PDB entry 9B8N | X-ray diffraction, 2.00 A resolution | chains A and B

# Chain A (and B)
Molecule: Ornithine decarboxylase
Organism: Homo sapiens
Notes: EC 4.1.1.17; chain B of this document is another copy of the same molecule, construct and numbering; everything in this record applies to it too
UniProtKB: P11926 (DCOR_HUMAN); numbering as in UniProt (aligned over 1-424)
Amino-acid sequence (424 residues; numbered 1 to 424; the number before each row is that of its first residue):
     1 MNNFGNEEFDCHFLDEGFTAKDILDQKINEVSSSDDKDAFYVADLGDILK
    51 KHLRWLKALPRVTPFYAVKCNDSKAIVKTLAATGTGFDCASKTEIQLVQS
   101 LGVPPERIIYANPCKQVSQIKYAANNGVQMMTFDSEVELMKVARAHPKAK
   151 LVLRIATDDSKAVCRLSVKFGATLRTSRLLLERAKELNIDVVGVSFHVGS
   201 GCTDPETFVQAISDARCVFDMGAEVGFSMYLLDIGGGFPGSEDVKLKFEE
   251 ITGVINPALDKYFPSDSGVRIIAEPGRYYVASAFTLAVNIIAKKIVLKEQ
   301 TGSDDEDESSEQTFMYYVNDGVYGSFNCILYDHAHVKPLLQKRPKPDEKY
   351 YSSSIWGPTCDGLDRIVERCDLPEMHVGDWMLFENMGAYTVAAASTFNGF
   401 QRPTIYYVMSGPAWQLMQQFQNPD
Disordered / not traced: 299-309, 423-424 (chain B: 1-5, 299-309, 423-424)
Residues lining bound ligands:
  - A1AQP / pyridoxal phosphate, molecule 1: Ala67, Lys69, Cys70, Asp88, Ala111, Arg154, Cys164, Leu166, His197, Ser200, Gly201, Gly236, Gly237, Phe238, Glu274, Pro275, Gly276, Arg277, Tyr331, Asp332, Tyr389
  - A1AQP / pyridoxal phosphate, molecule 2: Tyr323, Cys360, Asp361
Swiss-Prot annotation at these positions:
  - active site: Cys360 (Proton donor)
  - binding site (pyridoxal 5'-phosphate): Ser200, Gly237, Glu274 to Arg277, Tyr389
  - binding site (substrate): Tyr331, Asp332, Asp361
  - site: His197 (Stacks against the aromatic ring of pyridoxal phosphate and stabilizes reaction intermediates)
  - modified residue: Lys69 (N6-(pyridoxal phosphate)lysine), Ser303 (Phosphoserine), Cys360 (S-nitrosocysteine)
  - mutagenesis: Cys360 (C360A: 25% decrease of in vitro nitrosylation level)
From the paper describing this entry:
  - binding site for the ligand A1AQP: Tyr389

# Interface between chain A and chain B
Residue-residue contacts (109):
  Asp35(A) - Val117(B)
  Asp35(A) - Ser118(B)
  Asp38(A) - Gln116(B)  hydrogen bond
  Lys69(A) - Cys360(B)
  Lys69(A) - Phe397(B)
  Lys69(A) - Asn398(B)
  Ala90(A) - Asn398(B)
  Ala90(A) - Phe400(B)
  Ser91(A) - Asn398(B)  hydrogen bond (side chain-backbone)
  Ser91(A) - Gly399(B)
  Ser91(A) - Phe400(B)
  Thr93(A) - Gly399(B)  hydrogen bond (side chain-backbone)
  Thr93(A) - Gln401(B)  hydrogen bond
  Glu94(A) - Asn398(B)
  Glu94(A) - Gly399(B)
  Cys114(A) - Ile291(B)
  Cys114(A) - Ala292(B)  hydrophobic
  Cys114(A) - Tyr317(B)
  Lys115(A) - Ile291(B)
  Gln116(A) - Asp38(B)  hydrogen bond
  Gln116(A) - Ile291(B)
  Gln116(A) - Asn319(B)  hydrogen bond
  Val117(A) - Asp35(B)
  Ser118(A) - Asp35(B)
  Asp134(A) - Lys294(B)  salt bridge
  Ser135(A) - Lys293(B)
  Ser135(A) - Lys294(B)
  Val137(A) - Lys293(B)
  Val137(A) - Val377(B)  hydrophobic
  Lys141(A) - Ile291(B)  hydrogen bond (side chain-backbone)
  Lys141(A) - Ala292(B)
  Arg144(A) - Asp35(B)  salt bridge
  Arg165(A) - Gly362(B)
  Leu166(A) - Cys360(B)
  Leu166(A) - Gly362(B)
  Val168(A) - Met315(B)
  Val168(A) - Trp356(B)  hydrophobic
  Val168(A) - Gly362(B)
  Lys169(A) - Lys294(B)  hydrogen bond (backbone-side chain)
  Lys169(A) - Tyr317(B)  hydrogen bond (backbone-side chain)
  Lys169(A) - Trp356(B)
  Lys169(A) - Gly357(B)  hydrogen bond (side chain-backbone)
  Lys169(A) - Thr359(B)  hydrogen bond (side chain-backbone)
  Lys169(A) - Asp361(B)  hydrogen bond (side chain-backbone)
  Lys169(A) - Gly362(B)
  Lys169(A) - Asp364(B)  salt bridge
  Phe170(A) - Lys294(B)
  Phe170(A) - Thr359(B)
  Phe170(A) - Cys360(B)
  Ile291(A) - Cys114(B)
  Ile291(A) - Lys115(B)
  Ile291(A) - Gln116(B)
  Ile291(A) - Lys141(B)  hydrogen bond (backbone-side chain)
  Ala292(A) - Cys114(B)  hydrophobic
  Ala292(A) - Lys141(B)
  Lys293(A) - Ser135(B)
  Lys293(A) - Val137(B)
  Lys294(A) - Asp134(B)  salt bridge
  Lys294(A) - Ser135(B)
  Lys294(A) - Lys169(B)  hydrogen bond (side chain-backbone)
  Lys294(A) - Phe170(B)
  Met315(A) - Val168(B)
  Tyr317(A) - Cys114(B)
  Tyr317(A) - Lys169(B)  hydrogen bond (side chain-backbone)
  Asn319(A) - Gln116(B)  hydrogen bond
  Val322(A) - Tyr331(B)  hydrogen bond (backbone-side chain)
  Tyr323(A) - Tyr331(B)
  Tyr323(A) - Ala393(B)  hydrophobic
  Asn327(A) - Tyr331(B)
  Leu330(A) - Tyr331(B)  hydrophobic
  Tyr331(A) - Val322(B)  hydrogen bond (side chain-backbone)
  Tyr331(A) - Tyr323(B)  hydrophobic
  Tyr331(A) - Asn327(B)
  Tyr331(A) - Leu330(B)  hydrophobic
  Tyr331(A) - Tyr331(B)
  His333(A) - Leu363(B)
  Trp356(A) - Ser167(B)
  Trp356(A) - Lys169(B)
  Gly357(A) - Lys169(B)  hydrogen bond (backbone-side chain)
  Thr359(A) - Lys169(B)  hydrogen bond (backbone-side chain)
  Thr359(A) - Phe170(B)
  Cys360(A) - Lys69(B)
  Cys360(A) - Phe170(B)
  Asp361(A) - Lys169(B)  hydrogen bond (backbone-side chain)
  Gly362(A) - Lys169(B)
  Asp364(A) - Lys169(B)  salt bridge
  Arg365(A) - Cys164(B)
  Arg365(A) - Ser167(B)  hydrogen bond
  Val377(A) - Val137(B)  hydrophobic
  Tyr389(A) - Phe397(B)  hydrophobic
  Ala392(A) - Phe397(B)
  Ala393(A) - Tyr323(B)  hydrophobic
  Ala393(A) - Ser395(B)
  Ala394(A) - Ser395(B)
  Ser395(A) - Ala393(B)
  Ser395(A) - Ala394(B)
  Phe397(A) - Lys69(B)
  Phe397(A) - Tyr389(B)  hydrophobic
  Phe397(A) - Ala392(B)
  Asn398(A) - Lys69(B)
  Asn398(A) - Ala90(B)
  Asn398(A) - Ser91(B)  hydrogen bond (backbone-side chain)
  Asn398(A) - Glu94(B)
  Gly399(A) - Ser91(B)
  Gly399(A) - Thr93(B)  hydrogen bond (backbone-side chain)
  Gly399(A) - Glu94(B)
  Phe400(A) - Ala90(B)
  Phe400(A) - Ser91(B)
  Gln401(A) - Thr93(B)  hydrogen bond
Also at the interface, not in a pair above, chain A (63 interface residues in all): Asp36, Lys37, Asn112, Gln119, Glu138, Gly171, Pro358, Leu363, Thr396
Also at the interface, not in a pair above, chain B (60 interface residues in all): Lys37, Asn112, Gln119, Glu138, Arg144, Gly171, Pro358, Thr396

# In short
63 residues of chain A and 60 residues of chain B are in contact; the contacts include 25 hydrogen bonds and 5
salt bridges. Polar pairs include Asp134(A)-Lys294(B), Arg144(A)-Asp35(B) and Lys169(A)-Asp364(B). Ligands of
chain A: A1AQP / pyridoxal phosphate. The paper reports a binding site for the ligand A1AQP at Tyr389(A).
Both chains are Ornithine decarboxylase (Homo sapiens). Entry 9B8N (Crystal structure of ornithine
decarboxylase in complex with a novel inhibitor (10-S)) was determined by X-ray diffraction, deposited
together with 9B8M.
